6LCG - chains A and B; structure by X-ray diffraction, 2.70 A resolution.

Chain A (and B):
Molecule: N-carbamoyl-D-amino-acid hydrolase
Organism: Nitratireductor indicus C115
Notes: chain B of this document is another copy of the same molecule, construct and numbering; everything in this record applies to it too
Reference sequence: K2NMS4 (K2NMS4_9RHIZ); numbering as in UniProt (aligned over 1-307)
Sequence (307 residues; row label = number of the first residue in the row):
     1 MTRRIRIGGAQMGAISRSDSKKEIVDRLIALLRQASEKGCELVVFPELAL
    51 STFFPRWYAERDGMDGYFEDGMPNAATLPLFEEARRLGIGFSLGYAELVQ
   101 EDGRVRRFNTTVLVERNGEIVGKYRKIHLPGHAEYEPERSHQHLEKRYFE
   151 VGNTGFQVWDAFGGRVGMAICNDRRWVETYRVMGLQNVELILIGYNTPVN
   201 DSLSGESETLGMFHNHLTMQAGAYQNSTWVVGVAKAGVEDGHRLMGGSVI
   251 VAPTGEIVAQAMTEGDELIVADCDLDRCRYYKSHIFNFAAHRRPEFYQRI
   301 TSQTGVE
Unresolved in the structure: 203-206 (chain B: 1, 202-206)
Differences from the reference sequence: engineered mutation Asn-187 (Asp in K2NMS4), Asn-200 (Ala in K2NMS4), Gly-211 (Arg in K2NMS4)

Interface between chain A and chain B:
Pairs across the interface (116):
  Ile-127(A) with Arg-293(B); Phe-296(B), hydrophobic
  His-128(A) with His-291(B); Tyr-297(B), hydrogen bond
  Val-151(A) with Arg-293(B); Phe-296(B), hydrophobic
  Gly-152(A) with Phe-296(B)
  Gly-155(A) with Phe-296(B)
  Arg-175(A) with Gln-225(B), hydrogen bond (backbone-side chain); Ile-285(B), hydrogen bond (side chain-backbone); Phe-286(B)
  Trp-176(A) with Arg-181(B); Phe-288(B), hydrophobic; His-291(B); Arg-292(B)
  Val-177(A) with Val-177(B), hydrophobic; Arg-181(B); Gln-225(B)
  Glu-178(A) with Arg-181(B), salt bridge; Arg-292(B), salt bridge; Tyr-297(B); Ile-300(B)
  Arg-181(A) with Trp-176(B); Val-177(B); Glu-178(B), salt bridge; Ile-300(B)
  Val-182(A) with Phe-296(B); Tyr-297(B), hydrophobic; Arg-299(B)
  Gly-184(A) with Val-306(B)
  Leu-185(A) with Arg-299(B); Ile-300(B), hydrophobic; Gln-303(B), hydrogen bond (backbone-side chain); Gly-305(B); Val-306(B); Glu-307(B), hydrogen bond (backbone-backbone)
  Gln-186(A) with Arg-299(B); Glu-307(B)
  Asn-187(A) with Val-306(B)
  Leu-210(A) with Glu-256(B); Tyr-281(B)
  Phe-213(A) with Gln-220(B); Thr-254(B); Gly-255(B)
  His-214(A) with Tyr-224(B); Thr-254(B), hydrogen bond (side chain-backbone); Tyr-281(B)
  Leu-217(A) with Leu-217(B), hydrophobic; Gln-220(B)
  Thr-218(A) with Tyr-224(B)
  Gln-220(A) with Phe-213(B); Leu-217(B)
  Ala-221(A) with Ala-221(B), hydrophobic
  Tyr-224(A) with His-214(B); Thr-218(B)
  Gln-225(A) with Arg-175(B), hydrogen bond (side chain-backbone); Val-177(B); Thr-218(B)
  Thr-254(A) with Phe-213(B); His-214(B), hydrogen bond (backbone-side chain)
  Gly-255(A) with Phe-213(B)
  Glu-256(A) with Leu-210(B)
  Tyr-281(A) with His-214(B)
  Ile-285(A) with Arg-175(B)
  Phe-286(A) with Arg-175(B)
  Phe-288(A) with Trp-176(B), hydrophobic; Thr-304(B); Gly-305(B)
  Ala-289(A) with Thr-304(B); Gly-305(B)
  His-291(A) with His-128(B); Leu-129(B); Trp-176(B)
  Arg-292(A) with Glu-178(B), salt bridge; Ile-300(B), hydrogen bond (side chain-backbone); Gln-303(B), hydrogen bond (side chain-backbone); Thr-304(B)
  Arg-293(A) with Ile-127(B)
  Pro-294(A) with Thr-301(B); Gln-303(B); Thr-304(B)
  Phe-296(A) with Ile-127(B), hydrophobic; Gly-152(B); Gly-155(B); Val-182(B)
  Tyr-297(A) with His-128(B), hydrogen bond; Glu-178(B); Val-182(B), hydrophobic; Ile-300(B); Thr-301(B)
  Gln-298(A) with Thr-301(B)
  Arg-299(A) with Val-182(B); Leu-185(B); Gln-186(B)
  Ile-300(A) with Glu-178(B); Leu-185(B), hydrophobic; Arg-292(B), hydrogen bond (backbone-side chain); Ile-300(B), hydrophobic
  Thr-301(A) with Pro-294(B); Tyr-297(B); Gln-298(B); Thr-301(B), hydrogen bond
  Gln-303(A) with Leu-185(B), hydrogen bond (side chain-backbone); Arg-292(B), hydrogen bond (backbone-side chain); Pro-294(B)
  Thr-304(A) with Phe-288(B); Ala-289(B); Arg-292(B), hydrogen bond (backbone-side chain); Pro-294(B)
  Gly-305(A) with Leu-185(B); Ala-289(B)
  Val-306(A) with Gly-184(B); Leu-185(B); Asn-187(B)
  Glu-307(A) with Leu-185(B), hydrogen bond (backbone-backbone); Gln-186(B)
Also at the interface, not in a pair above, chain A (52 interface residues in all): Leu-129, Arg-139, Arg-165, Arg-174, Asn-287
Also at the interface, not in a pair above, chain B (52 interface residues in all): Val-151, Arg-165, Arg-174, His-284, Asn-287

In short:
Chain A and chain B each contribute 52 residues to their interface, with 17 hydrogen bonds and 4 salt bridges.
Among the polar pairs are Glu-178(A)/Arg-181(B), Glu-178(A)/Arg-292(B) and His-128(A)/Tyr-297(B).
Chain A and chain B are both N-carbamoyl-D-amino-acid hydrolase (Nitratireductor indicus C115); the structure,
Structure of D-carbamoylase mutant from Nitratireductor indicus, was determined by X-ray diffraction (same
publication as 6LE2, 6LED and 6LEI).
